PDB entry 5X51 | X-ray diffraction, 7.00 A resolution (low resolution: residue-level contacts below are approximate; hydrogen-bond / salt-bridge calls are withheld) | chains D and G of the 12 polymer chains in the assembly

# Chain D
Molecule: RNA polymerase II subunit B32
Organism: Komagataella phaffii (strain GS115 / ATCC 20864)
Reference sequence: C4R2U9 (C4R2U9_KOMPG); residue numbers follow UniProt; this construct covers 1-186
Sequence (186 residues; each row starts with the number of its first residue):
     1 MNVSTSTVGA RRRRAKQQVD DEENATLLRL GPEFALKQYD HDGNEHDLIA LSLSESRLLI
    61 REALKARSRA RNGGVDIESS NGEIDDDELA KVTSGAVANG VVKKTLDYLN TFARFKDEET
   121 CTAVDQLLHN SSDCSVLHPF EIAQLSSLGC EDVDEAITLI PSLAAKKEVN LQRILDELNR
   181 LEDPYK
Unresolved in the structure: 1-3, 16-18, 74-79, 97-98, 130-136, 170, 186

# Chain G
Molecule: RNA polymerase II subunit
Organism: Komagataella phaffii (strain GS115 / ATCC 20864)
Reference sequence: C4R9A1 (C4R9A1_KOMPG); residue numbers follow UniProt; this construct covers 1-171
Sequence (171 residues; row label = number of the first residue in the row):
     1 MFFLKDLSLI LTLHPSYFGP QMNQYLREKL LTDVEGTCTG QFGYIVTVLD GMNIDVGKGR
    61 IIPGSGSAEF EVKYRAVVWK PFKGEVVDAI VSNVSPIGFF ADVGPLNVFV STRLIPDNLV
   121 YNPSNSPPAY MSNDELITKG SKVRLKVVGT RTDVNEIYAI GSIKEDFLGA I

# Chain D / chain G interface
Contacting residue pairs - 62 pairs, chain D then chain G:
  S4(D) - L9(G)
  T5(D) - S8(G)
  T5(D) - F42(G)
  S6(D) - L7(G)
  S6(D) - S8(G)
  S6(D) - F42(G)
  T7(D) - L7(G)
  T7(D) - F42(G)
  V8(D) - D6(G)
  N24(D) - K83(G)
  A25(D) - K83(G)
  T26(D) - K83(G)
  T26(D) - G84(G)
  L30(D) - F82(G)
  G31(D) - F82(G)
  E33(D) - K5(G)
  E33(D) - F42(G)
  F34(D) - F3(G)
  F34(D) - K80(G)
  Q38(D) - L4(G)
  Q38(D) - K5(G)
  Q38(D) - D6(G)
  D40(D) - D6(G)
  H41(D) - K73(G)
  L48(D) - F3(G)
  I49(D) - F2(G)
  I49(D) - F3(G)
  I49(D) - L4(G)
  A50(D) - F2(G)
  L51(D) - F2(G)
  L53(D) - F2(G)
  L59(D) - L49(G)
  L64(D) - T47(G)
  R67(D) - E35(G)
  R67(D) - V48(G)
  N99(D) - E35(G)
  N99(D) - G36(G)
  K104(D) - G104(G)
  T105(D) - F2(G)
  T105(D) - P105(G)
  Y108(D) - D88(G)
  Y108(D) - A89(G)
  Y108(D) - D102(G)
  Y108(D) - V103(G)
  Y108(D) - G104(G)
  F112(D) - D88(G)
  F112(D) - A89(G)
  F112(D) - I90(G)
  F140(D) - M1(G)
  F140(D) - E85(G)
  Q144(D) - M1(G)
  Q144(D) - E85(G)
  Q144(D) - V86(G)
  L148(D) - V86(G)
  L148(D) - D88(G)
  L148(D) - R144(G)
  G149(D) - R144(G)
  E155(D) - F167(G)
  L159(D) - V86(G)
  L159(D) - R144(G)
  L159(D) - F167(G)
  L159(D) - L168(G)
Also at the interface, not in a pair above, chain D (42 interface residues in all): Y39, S56, I60, A63, V101, V102, L109, A143
Also at the interface, not in a pair above, chain G (40 interface residues in all): L31, Q41, Y44, V46, D55, V77, V87, D166

# Overview
42 residues of chain D and 40 residues of chain G are in contact.
Chain D is RNA polymerase II subunit B32 and chain G is RNA polymerase II subunit, both from Komagataella
phaffii (strain GS115 / ATCC 20864); the structure, RNA Polymerase II from Komagataella Pastoris (Type-3
crystal), was determined by X-ray diffraction (same publication as 5X4Z and 5X50).
